PDB entry 4X4X | X-ray diffraction, 2.25 A resolution | chains A and C of the 4 polymer chains in the assembly

[Chain A (and C)]
Name: Human Variable Heavy Chain of Herceptin
Organism: Homo sapiens
Notes: chain C of this document is another copy of the same molecule, construct and numbering; everything in this record applies to it too
Amino-acid sequence (140 residues; numbered -3 to 136; the number before each row is that of its first residue; numbers below 1 keep their minus sign (Phe-3 is residue -3)):
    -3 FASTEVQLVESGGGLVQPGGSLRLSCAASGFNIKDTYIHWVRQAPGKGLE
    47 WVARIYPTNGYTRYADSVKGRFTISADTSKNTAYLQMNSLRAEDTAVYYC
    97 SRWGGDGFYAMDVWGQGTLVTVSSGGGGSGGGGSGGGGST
Disordered / not traced: -3 to 1, 120-136 (chain C: -3 to 1, 100-105, 120-136)
Cystine bridges: Cys22-Cys96

[How chain A and chain C interact]
Residue-residue contacts - 28 pairs, chain A then chain C:
  Thr54(A) - Ala72(C)
  Thr54(A) - Asp73(C)
  Asn55(A) - Ser71(C)  hydrogen bond (backbone-side chain)
  Asn55(A) - Ala72(C)
  Asn55(A) - Asp73(C)
  Gly56(A) - Ser71(C)
  Gly56(A) - Gln82(C)  hydrogen bond (backbone-side chain)
  Tyr57(A) - Arg19(C)
  Tyr57(A) - Tyr80(C)
  Tyr57(A) - Gln82(C)
  Thr58(A) - Thr69(C)
  Thr58(A) - Gln82(C)  hydrogen bond (backbone-side chain)
  Tyr60(A) - Thr69(C)  hydrogen bond
  Tyr60(A) - Asn84(C)
  Lys65(A) - Asn84(C)
  Lys65(A) - Ser85(C)  hydrogen bond (backbone-side chain)
  Gly66(A) - Gly66(C)
  Gly66(A) - Arg67(C)
  Gly66(A) - Asn84(C)  hydrogen bond (backbone-side chain)
  Gly66(A) - Ser85(C)  hydrogen bond (backbone-side chain)
  Arg67(A) - Gly66(C)  hydrogen bond (backbone-backbone)
  Phe68(A) - Gly66(C)
  Thr69(A) - Gly66(C)
  Thr69(A) - Phe68(C)
  Thr69(A) - Thr69(C)
  Ile70(A) - Thr69(C)
  Asp73(A) - Asn55(C)
  Asn84(A) - Gly66(C)
Also at the interface, not in a pair above, chain A (15 interface residues in all): Ala72
Also at the interface, not in a pair above, chain C (15 interface residues in all): Gly56, Lys65

[Overview]
The chain A/chain C interface involves 15 residues from each chain; the contacts include 8 hydrogen bonds.
Polar contacts include Asn55(A)-Ser71(C), Gly56(A)-Gln82(C) and Thr58(A)-Gln82(C).
Both chains are Human Variable Heavy Chain of Herceptin (Homo sapiens). Entry 4X4X (Retrofitting antibodies
with stabilizing mutations. Herceptin scFv mutant) was determined by X-ray diffraction.
